PDB entry 5DO7 | X-ray diffraction, 3.93 A resolution | chains A and B

# Chain A
Molecule: ATP-binding cassette sub-family G member 5
From: Homo sapiens
Reference sequence: Q9H222 (ABCG5_HUMAN); numbering as in UniProt (aligned over 1-651)
Chain sequence (666 residues; numbered 1 to 666; the number before each row is that of its first residue):
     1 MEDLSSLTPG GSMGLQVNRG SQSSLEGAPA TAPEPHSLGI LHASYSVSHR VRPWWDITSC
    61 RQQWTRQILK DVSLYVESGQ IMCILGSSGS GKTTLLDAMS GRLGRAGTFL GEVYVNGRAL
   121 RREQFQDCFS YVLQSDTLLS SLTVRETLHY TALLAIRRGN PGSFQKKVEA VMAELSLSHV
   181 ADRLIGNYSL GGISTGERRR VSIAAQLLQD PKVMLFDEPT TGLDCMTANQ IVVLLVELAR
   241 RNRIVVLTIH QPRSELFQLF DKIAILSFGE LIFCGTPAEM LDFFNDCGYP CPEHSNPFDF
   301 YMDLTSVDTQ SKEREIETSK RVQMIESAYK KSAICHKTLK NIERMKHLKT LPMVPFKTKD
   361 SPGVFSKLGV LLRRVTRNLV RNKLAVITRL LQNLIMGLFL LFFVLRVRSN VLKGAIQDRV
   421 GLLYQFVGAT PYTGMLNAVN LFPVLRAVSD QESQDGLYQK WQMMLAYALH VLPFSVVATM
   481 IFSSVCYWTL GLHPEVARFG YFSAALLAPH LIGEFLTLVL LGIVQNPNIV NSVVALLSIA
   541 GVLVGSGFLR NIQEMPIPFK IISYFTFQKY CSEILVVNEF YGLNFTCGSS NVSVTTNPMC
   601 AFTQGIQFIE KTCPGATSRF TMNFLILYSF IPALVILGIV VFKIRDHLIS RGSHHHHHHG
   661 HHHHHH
Not modelled in the structure: 1-33, 47-65, 588-600, 651-666
Differences from the reference sequence: engineered mutation Glu2 (Gly in Q9H222); expression tag (652-666)
Curated features (UniProtKB/Swiss-Prot):
  - binding site (ATP): Gly86 to Thr93
  - glycosylation (N-linked (GlcNAc...) asparagine): Asn584, Asn591
  - natural variant: Met99 (M99R: In STSL2; uncertain significance), Glu146 (E146Q: In STSL2), Arg389 (R389H: In STSL2), Arg419 (R419H: In STSL2; R419P: In STSL2), Asn437 (N437K: In STSL2), Arg550 (R550S: In STSL2)
  - mutagenesis: Lys92 to Thr93 (Abolishes increase of the very low basal ATPase activity by cholate), Tyr432 (Y432A: Strongly decreases cholesterol secretion into bile), Ala540 (A540F: Strongly decreases cholesterol secretion into bile)
What the authors report for this chain:
  - disease-associated variants - E146Q, R419H, R419P (citing earlier work)
  - contacts within the chain: Glu146-Arg381, Arg374-Glu452 (salt bridge)
  - mutagenesis - Y432A, A540F: unchanged expression

# Chain B
Molecule: ATP-binding cassette sub-family G member 8
From: Homo sapiens
Reference sequence: Q9H221 (ABCG8_HUMAN); residues 2-673 here = UniProt positions 2-673
Chain sequence (685 residues; row label = number of the first residue in the row; numbers below 1 keep their minus sign (Met-1 is residue -1)):
    -1 MGSAGKAAEE RGLPKGATPQ DTSGLQDRLF SSESDNSLYF TYSGQPNTLE VRDLNYQVDL
    59 ASQVPWFEQL AQFKMPWTSP SCQNSCELGI QNLSFKVRSG QMLAIIGSSG CGRASLLDVI
   119 TGRGHGGKIK SGQIWINGQP SSPQLVRKCV AHVRQHNQLL PNLTVRETLA FIAQMRLPRT
   179 FSQAQRDKRV EDVIAELRLR QCADTRVGNM YVRGLSGGER RRVSIGVQLL WNPGILILDE
   239 PTSGLDSFTA HNLVKTLSRL AKGNRLVLIS LHQPRSDIFR LFDLVLLMTS GTPIYLGAAQ
   299 HMVQYFTAIG YPCPRYSNPA DFYVDLTSID RRSREQELAT REKAQSLAAL FLEKVRDLDD
   359 FLWKAETKDL DEDTCVESSV TPLDTNCLPS PTKMPGAVQQ FTTLIRRQIS NDFRDLPTLL
   419 IHGAEACLMS MTIGFLYFGH GSIQLSFMDT AALLFMIGAL IPFNVILDVI SKCYSERAML
   479 YYELEDGLYT TGPYFFAKIL GELPEHCAYI IIYGMPTYWL ANLRPGLQPF LLHFLLVWLV
   539 VFCCRIMALA AAALLPTFHM ASFFSNALYN SFYLAGGFMI NLSSLWTVPA WISKVSFLRW
   599 CFEGLMKIQF SRRTYKMPLG NLTIAVSGDK ILSVMELDSY PLYAIYLIVI GLSGGFMVLY
   659 YVSLRFIKQK PSQDWASNSL EVLFQ
Not modelled in the structure: -1 to 22, 45-86, 322-341, 367-393, 674-683
Differences from the reference sequence: initiating methionine (-1); expression tag (0-1, 674-683)
Curated features (UniProtKB/Swiss-Prot):
  - glycosylation: Asn619 (N-linked (GlcNAc...) asparagine)
  - natural variant: Asp19 (D19H: Associated significantly with GBD4), Arg184 (R184H: In STSL1), Pro231 (P231T: In STSL1), Glu238 (E238K: In STSL1; uncertain significance), Arg263 (R263Q: In STSL1), Arg405 (R405H: In STSL1), Leu501 (L501P: In STSL1), Arg543 (R543S: In STSL1), Phe570 (deletion: In STSL1), Leu572 (L572P: In STSL1), Gly574 (G574E: In STSL1; G574R: In STSL1), Leu596 (L596R: In STSL1)
  - mutagenesis: Gly216 (G216D: Loss of ATPase activity)
What the authors report for this chain:
  - disease-associated variants - G574R (citing earlier work)
  - contacts within the chain: Glu503-Arg543
  - disease-associated variants - R543S (proposed by the authors, not directly observed)
  - mutagenesis - G216D: decreased catalytic activity (Bile acid stimulated ATPase activity)

# Chain A / chain B interface
Contacting residue pairs (87; chain A residue first):
  Ser88(A) - Asp244(B)  hydrogen bond
  Cys225(A) - Ser106(B)
  Cys225(A) - Ser107(B)
  Gln251(A) - Gln271(B)  hydrogen bond (backbone-side chain)
  Gln251(A) - Arg273(B)
  Pro252(A) - Gln271(B)
  Arg253(A) - Arg313(B)
  Arg253(A) - Asp319(B)
  Ser254(A) - Pro312(B)
  Ser254(A) - Arg313(B)
  Glu255(A) - Asp319(B)
  Glu293(A) - Pro310(B)
  Glu293(A) - Cys311(B)
  His294(A) - Ser274(B)
  His294(A) - Val301(B)
  His294(A) - Tyr309(B)
  His294(A) - Cys311(B)
  His294(A) - Pro312(B)
  Ser295(A) - Ser274(B)  hydrogen bond (backbone-side chain)
  Ser295(A) - Pro312(B)  hydrogen bond (backbone-backbone)
  Asn296(A) - Ser274(B)  hydrogen bond (backbone-side chain)
  Asn296(A) - Pro312(B)  hydrogen bond (backbone-backbone)
  Asn296(A) - Arg313(B)
  Pro297(A) - Pro312(B)
  Asp299(A) - Arg273(B)  salt bridge
  Asp303(A) - Ser245(B)  hydrogen bond
  Asp303(A) - Arg273(B)  salt bridge
  Asp303(A) - Asp275(B)
  Asp308(A) - Asp244(B)
  Asp308(A) - Phe246(B)
  Gln310(A) - Phe246(B)
  Gln310(A) - Thr247(B)
  Gln310(A) - Asn250(B)
  Arg314(A) - Leu23(B)
  Arg314(A) - Phe246(B)
  Phe399(A) - Asn568(B)
  Phe399(A) - Ser569(B)
  Leu400(A) - Leu572(B)  hydrophobic
  Phe402(A) - Trp584(B)
  Phe402(A) - Val586(B)  hydrophobic
  Phe403(A) - Ser569(B)
  Phe403(A) - Leu572(B)  hydrophobic
  Phe403(A) - Leu583(B)
  Phe403(A) - Pro587(B)  hydrophobic
  Val404(A) - Ile578(B)  hydrophobic
  Leu405(A) - Leu583(B)
  Leu405(A) - Trp584(B)
  Lys413(A) - Asn579(B)
  Lys413(A) - Ser581(B)
  Gly414(A) - Asn579(B)
  Gln417(A) - Phe576(B)  hydrogen bond (side chain-backbone)
  Gln417(A) - Met577(B)
  Gln417(A) - Asn579(B)
  Asp418(A) - Ile578(B)
  Asp418(A) - Asn579(B)  hydrogen bond
  Gly421(A) - Met577(B)
  Tyr424(A) - Met577(B)  hydrophobic
  Gln425(A) - Asn568(B)  hydrogen bond
  Gln425(A) - Tyr571(B)  hydrogen bond
  Gln425(A) - Met577(B)
  Asn528(A) - Phe556(B)
  Asn528(A) - His557(B)  hydrogen bond
  Asn528(A) - Trp673(B)
  Ala535(A) - Phe461(B)  hydrophobic
  Leu536(A) - Phe461(B)  hydrophobic
  Leu543(A) - Leu434(B)  hydrophobic
  Val544(A) - Leu434(B)  hydrophobic
  Leu549(A) - Tyr435(B)  hydrogen bond (backbone-side chain)
  Leu549(A) - Ala450(B)  hydrophobic
  Leu549(A) - Phe576(B)  hydrophobic
  Arg550(A) - Leu434(B)  hydrogen bond (side chain-backbone)
  Arg550(A) - Ile441(B)
  Arg550(A) - Gln442(B)
  Arg550(A) - Ser444(B)
  Arg550(A) - Asp447(B)  salt bridge
  Asn551(A) - Met446(B)
  Asn551(A) - Asp447(B)
  Glu554(A) - Ile441(B)
  Glu554(A) - Gln442(B)
  Glu554(A) - Ser444(B)  hydrogen bond
  Glu554(A) - Asp447(B)
  Pro556(A) - Phe433(B)
  Pro556(A) - Leu434(B)
  Pro556(A) - Ile441(B)  hydrophobic
  Phe559(A) - Thr430(B)
  Phe559(A) - Phe433(B)  hydrophobic
  Phe559(A) - Leu434(B)
Other interface residues (no listed pair), chain A (49 interface residues in all): Asp224, Thr309, Thr318, Met396, Arg408, Asn526, Ser532, Met555
Other interface residues (no listed pair), chain B (59 interface residues in all): Arg220, Tyr314, Asn316, Met427, Phe436, Met454, Leu458, Leu465, Ala565, Ala573, Gly575, Ser582, Ile590

# Overview
The interface between chain A and chain B involves 49 residues on one side and 59 on the other, with 15
hydrogen bonds and 3 salt bridges. Among the polar pairs are Asp299(A)-Arg273(B), Asp303(A)-Arg273(B) and
Arg550(A)-Asp447(B). From the paper: G216D of chain B reduces catalytic activity (Bile acid stimulated ATPase
activity); contacts within the chain involving Glu146(A), Arg381(A) and Glu503(B) among others; 3
substitutions were tested in all.
Here chain A is ATP-binding cassette sub-family G member 5 and chain B is ATP-binding cassette sub-family G
member 8, both from Homo sapiens. Entry 5DO7 (Crystal Structure of the Human Sterol Transporter ABCG5/ABCG8)
was determined by X-ray diffraction.
